Entry 6UZC (electron microscopy, 4.50 A resolution (low resolution: residue-level contacts below are approximate; hydrogen-bond / salt-bridge calls are withheld)); this record covers chains d and D of the 42 polymer chains in the assembly.

# Chain d (and D)
Protein: Major capsid protein
From: Enterobacteria phage T4
Notes: chain D of this document is another copy of the same molecule, construct and numbering; everything in this record applies to it too
Reference sequence: P04535 (CAPSH_BPT4); residues 1-521 here = UniProt positions 1-521
Sequence (521 residues; numbered 1 to 521; the number before each row is that of its first residue):
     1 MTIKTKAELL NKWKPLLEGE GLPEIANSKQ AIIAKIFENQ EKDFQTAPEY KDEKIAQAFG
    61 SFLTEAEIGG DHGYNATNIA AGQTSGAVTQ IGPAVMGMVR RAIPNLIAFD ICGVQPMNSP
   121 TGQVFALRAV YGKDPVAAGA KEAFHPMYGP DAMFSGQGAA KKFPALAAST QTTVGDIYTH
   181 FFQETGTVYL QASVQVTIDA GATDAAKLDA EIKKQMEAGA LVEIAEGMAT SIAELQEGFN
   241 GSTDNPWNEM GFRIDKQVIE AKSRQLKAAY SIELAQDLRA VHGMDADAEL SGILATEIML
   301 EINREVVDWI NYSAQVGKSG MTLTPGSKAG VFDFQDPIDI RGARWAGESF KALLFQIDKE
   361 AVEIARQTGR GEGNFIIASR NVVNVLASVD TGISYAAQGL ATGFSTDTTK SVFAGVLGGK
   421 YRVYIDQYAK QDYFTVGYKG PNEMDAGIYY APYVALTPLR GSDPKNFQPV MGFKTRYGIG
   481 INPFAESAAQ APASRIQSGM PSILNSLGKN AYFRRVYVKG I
Not modelled in the structure: 1-65
Swiss-Prot annotation at these positions:
  - site: Glu65, Ala66 (Cleavage)

# How chain d and chain D interact
Pairs across the interface - 36 pairs, chain d then chain D:
  Ala66(d) - Ala269(D)
  Glu67(d) - Ala269(D)
  Glu67(d) - Tyr270(D)
  Glu67(d) - Ser271(D)
  Glu67(d) - Leu274(D)
  Glu67(d) - Leu290(D)
  Ile68(d) - Ser271(D)
  Gly69(d) - Leu274(D)
  Thr77(d) - Ala81(D)
  Ala80(d) - Ala80(D)
  Ala80(d) - Ala81(D)
  Ala81(d) - Thr77(D)
  Ala81(d) - Ala80(D)
  Ala81(d) - Ala81(D)
  Val88(d) - Leu274(D)
  Val88(d) - Leu278(D)
  Gln90(d) - Val281(D)
  Ile91(d) - Val95(D)
  Ile91(d) - Val281(D)
  Ile91(d) - His282(D)
  Val95(d) - Ile91(D)
  Ala268(d) - Ala66(D)
  Ala269(d) - Ala66(D)
  Tyr270(d) - Glu67(D)
  Ser271(d) - Glu67(D)
  Ser271(d) - Ile68(D)
  Leu274(d) - Glu67(D)
  Leu274(d) - Ile68(D)
  Leu274(d) - Gly69(D)
  Leu274(d) - Val88(D)
  Leu278(d) - Val88(D)
  Val281(d) - Gln90(D)
  Val281(d) - Ile91(D)
  His282(d) - Thr89(D)
  His282(d) - Ile91(D)
  Leu290(d) - Glu67(D)

# Summary
The chain d/chain D interface involves 20 residues from each chain.
Chain d and chain D are both Major capsid protein (Enterobacteria phage T4); the structure, Portal vertex
structure of bacteriophage T4, was determined by electron microscopy.
